8FL1 - chains C and F of the 8 polymer chains in the assembly; structure by electron microscopy, 3.75 A resolution.

== Chain C ==
Protein: Envelope glycoprotein gp120
Source organism: Human immunodeficiency virus 1
UniProt: Q2N0S6 (Q2N0S6_9HIV1); the construct lacks a stretch of the UniProt sequence and is renumbered around it, so the offset changes along the chain: 31-141 = UniProt 30-140; 150-185 = UniProt 141-176; 189-309 = UniProt 188-308; 312-321 = UniProt 309-318; 2 more segments
Sequence (481 residues; numbered 31 to 513 plus 12 insertion-coded residues; 14 numbers in that range are skipped by the numbering (no residue carries them; nothing is unmodelled there); the number before each row is that of its first residue; a row labelled like 185A-185K holds insertion residues (185A, then the next letters in order)):
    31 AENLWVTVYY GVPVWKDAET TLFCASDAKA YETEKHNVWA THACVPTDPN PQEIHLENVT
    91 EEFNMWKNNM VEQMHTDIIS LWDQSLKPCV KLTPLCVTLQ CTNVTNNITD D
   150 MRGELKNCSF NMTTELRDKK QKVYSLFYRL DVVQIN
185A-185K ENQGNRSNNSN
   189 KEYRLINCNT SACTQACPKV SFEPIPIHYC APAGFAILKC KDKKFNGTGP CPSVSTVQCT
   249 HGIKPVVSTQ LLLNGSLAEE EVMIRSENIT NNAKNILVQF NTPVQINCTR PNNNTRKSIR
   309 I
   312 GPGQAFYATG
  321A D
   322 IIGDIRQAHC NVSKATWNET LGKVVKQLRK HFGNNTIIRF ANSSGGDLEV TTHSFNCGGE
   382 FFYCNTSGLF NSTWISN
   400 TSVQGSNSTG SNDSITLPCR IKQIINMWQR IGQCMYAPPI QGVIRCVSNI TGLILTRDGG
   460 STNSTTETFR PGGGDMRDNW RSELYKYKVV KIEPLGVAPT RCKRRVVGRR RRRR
Disordered / not traced: 31-32, 185A-185K, 400-409, 506-513
Construct notes: conflict Cys-201 (Ile200 in Q2N0S6), Asn-332 (Thr330 in Q2N0S6), Cys-433 (Ala430 in Q2N0S6), Cys-501 (Ala498 in Q2N0S6), Arg-509 (Glu506 in Q2N0S6), Arg-510 (Lys507 in Q2N0S6), Arg-512 (Ala509 in Q2N0S6), Arg-513 (Val510 in Q2N0S6)
Disulfides: Cys-54/Cys-74, Cys-119/Cys-205, Cys-126/Cys-196, Cys-131/Cys-157, Cys-201/Cys-433, Cys-218/Cys-247, Cys-228/Cys-239, Cys-296/Cys-331, Cys-378/Cys-445, Cys-385/Cys-418
Covalently attached groups: N-acetylglucosamine (NAG) linked to Asn-88, Asn-133, Asn-137, Asn-156, Asn-160, Asn-197, Asn-234, Asn-262, Asn-276, Asn-295, Asn-301, Asn-332, Asn-339, Asn-355, Asn-363, Asn-386, Asn-392, Asn-448
Reported in the primary citation:
  - post-translational modification sites: Asn-156

== Chain F ==
Protein: Envelope glycoprotein gp41
Source organism: Human immunodeficiency virus 1
UniProt: Q2N0S6 (Q2N0S6_9HIV1); residues 512-664 here correspond to UniProt positions 509-661 (UniProt number = residue number - 3)
Sequence (153 residues; row label = number of the first residue in the row):
   512 AVGIGAVFLG FLGAAGSTMG AASMTLTVQA RNLLSGIVQQ QSNLLRAPEA QQHLLKLTVW
   572 GIKQLQARVL AVERYLRDQQ LLGIWGCSGK LICCTNVPWN SSWSNRNLSE IWDNMTWLQW
   632 DKEISNYTQI IYGLLEESQN QQEKNEQDLL ALD
Disordered / not traced: 512-517, 548-568
Construct notes: conflict Pro-559 (Ile556 in Q2N0S6), Cys-605 (Thr602 in Q2N0S6)
Disulfides: Cys-598/Cys-604
Covalently attached groups: N-acetylglucosamine (NAG) linked to Asn-611, Asn-618, Asn-637

== Chain C / chain F interface ==
Residue-residue contacts (8; chain C residue first):
  Thr-37(C) with Gln-658(F)
  Tyr-39(C) with Gln-658(F)
  Thr-499(C) with Gln-658(F)
  Arg-500(C) with Ala-662(F)
  Cys-501(C) with Gln-658(F), hydrogen bond; Leu-661(F), hydrophobic
  Lys-502(C) with Leu-661(F)
  Arg-504(C) with Glu-657(F), salt bridge

== In short ==
Chain C and chain F form an interface of 7 and 4 residues respectively, with 1 hydrogen bond and 1 salt
bridge. Polar contacts include Arg-504(C)/Glu-657(F) and Cys-501(C)/Gln-658(F). The paper reports a
modification site at Asn-156(C).
Here chain C is Envelope glycoprotein gp120 and chain F is Envelope glycoprotein gp41, both from Human
immunodeficiency virus 1. Entry 8FL1 (Cryo-EM Structure of PG9RSH DU025 Fab in complex with BG505
DS-SOSIP.664) was determined by electron microscopy, deposited together with 8FK5 and 8FLW.
